Entry 4I42 (X-ray diffraction, 1.85 A resolution); this record covers chains E and F of the 6 polymer chains in the assembly.

[Chain E (and F)]
Protein: 1,4-Dihydroxy-2-naphthoyl-CoA synthase
From: Escherichia coli
Notes: EC 4.1.3.36; chain F of this document is another copy of the same molecule, construct and numbering; everything in this record applies to it too
UniProtKB: P0ABU0 (MENB_ECOLI); residues 1-285 here = UniProt positions 1-285
Amino-acid sequence (285 residues; numbered 1 to 285; the number before each row is that of its first residue):
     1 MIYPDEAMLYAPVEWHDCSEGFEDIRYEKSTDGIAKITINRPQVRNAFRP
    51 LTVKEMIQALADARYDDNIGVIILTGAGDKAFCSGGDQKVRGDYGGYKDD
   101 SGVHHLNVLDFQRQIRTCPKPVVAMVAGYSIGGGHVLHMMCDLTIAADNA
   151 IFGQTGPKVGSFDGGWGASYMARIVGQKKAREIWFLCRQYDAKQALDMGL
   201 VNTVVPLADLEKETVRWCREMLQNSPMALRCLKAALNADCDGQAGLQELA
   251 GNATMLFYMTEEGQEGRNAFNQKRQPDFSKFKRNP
Small-molecule neighbours:
  - 1-hydroxy-2-naphthoyl-CoA (1HA), molecule 1: Q43, V44, R45, A47, F48, S84, G85, G86, D87, Q88, K89, Y97, L106, V108, L109, Y129, I131, G132, G133, T155, V159, S161, F162, D163, Q189
  - 1-hydroxy-2-naphthoyl-CoA (1HA), molecule 2: T254, Y258, F270, K273
Swiss-Prot annotation at these positions:
  - binding site (substrate): R45, S84 to K89, Y97, Y129 to G133, T155, S161, Y258, K273
  - binding site (hydrogencarbonate): Q154 to G156
  - site (Important for catalysis): Y97, Y258
  - mutagenesis: K89 (K89A: Strongly decreases affinity for substrate and DHNA-CoA synthase activity), R91 (R91A: Loss of DHNA-CoA synthase activity), Y97 (Y97F: Loss of DHNA-CoA synthase activity), Q154 (Q154A: Reduces the specific DHNA-CoA synthase activity by 15-fold, whereas its affinity for hydrogencarbonate is reduced by 36-fold), G156 (G156D: Loss of DHNA-CoA synthase activity), W184 (W184F: Reduces the specific DHNA-CoA synthase activity by 530-fold, whereas its affinity for hydrogencarbonate is reduced by 20-fold), R267 (R267A: Strongly decreases affinity for substrate and DHNA-CoA synthase activity), F270 (F270A: Strongly decreases affinity for substrate and DHNA-CoA synthase activity), K273 (K273A: Impairs protein folding)
From the paper describing this entry:
  - binding site for 1-hydroxy-2-naphthoyl-CoA: G86, K89, L106, V108, L109, G133, S161, F270, K273
  - catalytic residues: G86, G133
  - catalytic residues: D163 (citing earlier work)
  - mutagenesis - R91A: abolished catalytic activity
  - mutagenesis - K89A, R267A, F270A: decreased catalytic activity

[Interface between chain E and chain F]
Residue-residue contacts - 70 pairs, chain E then chain F:
  M1(E) - K158(F)
  M1(E) - V159(F)  hydrophobic
  I2(E) - K158(F)
  Y3(E) - K158(F)
  Y3(E) - C187(F)  hydrogen bond (side chain-backbone)
  Y3(E) - R188(F)
  Y3(E) - Q189(F)
  P121(E) - F185(F)  hydrophobic
  H138(E) - K178(F)  hydrogen bond (backbone-side chain)
  M139(E) - K178(F)  hydrogen bond (backbone-side chain)
  C141(E) - K178(F)  hydrogen bond (backbone-side chain)
  D142(E) - K178(F)
  D142(E) - R181(F)  salt bridge
  D142(E) - F185(F)
  L143(E) - K178(F)
  L143(E) - R181(F)
  L143(E) - E182(F)
  L143(E) - L186(F)  hydrophobic
  T144(E) - K178(F)  hydrogen bond
  Y170(E) - Q177(F)
  Y170(E) - R181(F)  hydrogen bond
  R173(E) - R173(F)
  R173(E) - G176(F)
  R173(E) - Q177(F)  hydrogen bond (backbone-backbone)
  I174(E) - K178(F)
  G199(E) - K178(F)
  L200(E) - K178(F)
  N202(E) - K178(F)  hydrogen bond (side chain-backbone)
  N202(E) - K179(F)
  N202(E) - E182(F)  hydrogen bond
  R216(E) - R188(F)
  W217(E) - E182(F)
  W217(E) - L186(F)  hydrophobic
  W217(E) - R188(F)
  E220(E) - L186(F)
  E220(E) - R188(F)  salt bridge
  M221(E) - F185(F)
  M221(E) - L186(F)  hydrophobic
  Q223(E) - K158(F)
  N224(E) - P157(F)
  N224(E) - K158(F)  hydrogen bond
  N224(E) - F185(F)  hydrogen bond (side chain-backbone)
  N224(E) - L186(F)
  S225(E) - P157(F)  hydrogen bond (backbone-backbone)
  A228(E) - P157(F)  hydrophobic
  A228(E) - S161(F)
  L229(E) - F185(F)
  C231(E) - F162(F)  hydrophobic
  L232(E) - P157(F)  hydrophobic
  L232(E) - F162(F)  hydrophobic
  L232(E) - D163(F)
  L232(E) - W184(F)  hydrophobic
  K233(E) - R181(F)
  K233(E) - F185(F)
  A235(E) - G164(F)
  L236(E) - A168(F)
  L236(E) - Q177(F)  hydrogen bond (backbone-side chain)
  L236(E) - R181(F)
  N237(E) - R181(F)  hydrogen bond
  D239(E) - S169(F)
  D239(E) - R173(F)  salt bridge
  C240(E) - Q177(F)
  F281(E) - Y94(F)
  K282(E) - Y94(F)  hydrogen bond (backbone-side chain)
  N284(E) - Y94(F)  hydrogen bond (side chain-backbone)
  N284(E) - G95(F)
  N284(E) - H104(F)
  P285(E) - V103(F)
  P285(E) - H104(F)
  P285(E) - H105(F)
Other interface residues (no listed pair), chain E (40 interface residues in all): P4, R116, E262
Other interface residues (no listed pair), chain F (30 interface residues in all): T155, A172, A180

[Overview]
Chain E and chain F form an interface of 40 and 30 residues respectively, with 16 hydrogen bonds and 3 salt
bridges. Polar contacts include D142(E)-R181(F), E220(E)-R188(F) and D239(E)-R173(F). Chain E binds
1-hydroxy-2-naphthoyl-CoA. From the paper: catalytic residues G86(E), G133(E) and D163(E); K89A, R267A and
F270A of chain E reduce catalytic activity.
Chain E and chain F are both 1,4-Dihydroxy-2-naphthoyl-CoA synthase (Escherichia coli); the structure, E.coli.
1,4-dihydroxy-2-naphthoyl coenzyme A synthase (ecMenB) in complex with 1-hydroxy-2-naphthoyl-CoA, was
determined by X-ray diffraction, deposited together with 4I4Z and 4I52.
